PDB entry 1FSK | X-ray diffraction, 2.90 A resolution | chains A and B of the 3 polymer chains in the assembly

Chain A:
Molecule: Major pollen allergen bet V 1-A
Source organism: Betula pendula
UniProtKB: P15494 (BEV1A_BETVE); numbering as in UniProt (aligned over 1-159)
Chain sequence (159 residues; row label = number of the first residue in the row):
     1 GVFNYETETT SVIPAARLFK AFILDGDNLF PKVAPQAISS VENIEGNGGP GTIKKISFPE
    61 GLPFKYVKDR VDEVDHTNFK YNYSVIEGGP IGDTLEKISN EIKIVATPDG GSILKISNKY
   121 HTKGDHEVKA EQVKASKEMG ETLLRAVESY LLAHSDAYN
Curated features (UniProtKB/Swiss-Prot):
  - binding site (brassinolide): Lys55

Chain B:
Molecule: Immunoglobulin kappa light chain
Source organism: Mus musculus
UniProtKB: P01837 (KAC_MOUSE); aligned to UniProt positions 1-214 over residues 1-214 (the alignment contains insertions or deletions, so no single offset holds)
Chain sequence (214 residues; row label = number of the first residue in the row):
     1 NIVLTQSPKS MSVSVGERVT LSCKASENVD TYVFWFQQKP DQSPKLLLYG PSNRYTGVPD
    61 RFTGSGSTTD FTLTISSVQA EDLADYHCGQ SYSYPYTFGG GTKLEIKRAD AAPTVSIFPP
   121 SSEQLTSGGA SVVCFLNNFY PKDINVKWKI DGSERQNGVL NSWTDQDSKD STYSMSSTLT
   181 LTKDEYERHN SYTCEATHKT STSPIVKSFN RNEC
Sequence notes: conflict Leu4 (Met33 in P01837), Val13 (Met42 in P01837), Ser22 (Thr51 in P01837), Asp30 (Val59 in P01837), Phe34 (Ser63 in P01837), Phe36 (Tyr65 in P01837), Asp41 (Glu70 in P01837), Leu48 (Ile77 in P01837), Pro51 (Ala80 in P01837), Thr68 (Ala97 in P01837), Ser91 (Gly120 in P01837), Lys149 (Asn178 in P01837)
Disulfides: Cys23-Cys88, Cys134-Cys194

Chain A / chain B interface:
Contacting residue pairs (12; chain A residue first):
  Asn47(A) - Tyr32(B)
  Asn47(A) - Ser91(B)  hydrogen bond
  Gly48(A) - Tyr32(B)
  Gly49(A) - Tyr32(B)
  Gly49(A) - Ser91(B)
  Pro50(A) - Ser91(B)
  Pro50(A) - Tyr92(B)
  Pro50(A) - Tyr94(B)  hydrophobic
  Pro50(A) - Tyr96(B)  hydrogen bond (backbone-side chain)
  Gly51(A) - Tyr94(B)
  Asp72(A) - Tyr94(B)
  His76(A) - Tyr92(B)  hydrogen bond
Interface residues without a listed pair, chain B (8 interface residues in all): Val33, Phe34, Ser93

Summary:
Chain A and chain B form an interface of 7 and 8 residues respectively; the contacts include 3 hydrogen bonds.
Polar pairs include Asn47(A)-Ser91(B), Pro50(A)-Tyr96(B) and His76(A)-Tyr92(B). From UniProt:
brassinolide-binding residue Lys55(A) on chain A.
Here chain A is Major pollen allergen bet V 1-A (Betula pendula) and chain B is Immunoglobulin kappa light
chain (Mus musculus). Entry 1FSK (Complex formation between a fab fragment of a monoclonal IGG antibody and
the major allergen from ...) was determined by X-ray diffraction.
